Entry 1KL1 (X-ray diffraction, 1.93 A resolution); this record covers chain A.

== Chain A ==
Protein: Serine Hydroxymethyltransferase
Organism: Geobacillus stearothermophilus
Notes: EC 2.1.2.1
UniProtKB: Q7SIB6 (Q7SIB6_BACST); numbering as in UniProt (aligned over 1-419)
Chain sequence (419 residues; each row starts with the number of its first residue):
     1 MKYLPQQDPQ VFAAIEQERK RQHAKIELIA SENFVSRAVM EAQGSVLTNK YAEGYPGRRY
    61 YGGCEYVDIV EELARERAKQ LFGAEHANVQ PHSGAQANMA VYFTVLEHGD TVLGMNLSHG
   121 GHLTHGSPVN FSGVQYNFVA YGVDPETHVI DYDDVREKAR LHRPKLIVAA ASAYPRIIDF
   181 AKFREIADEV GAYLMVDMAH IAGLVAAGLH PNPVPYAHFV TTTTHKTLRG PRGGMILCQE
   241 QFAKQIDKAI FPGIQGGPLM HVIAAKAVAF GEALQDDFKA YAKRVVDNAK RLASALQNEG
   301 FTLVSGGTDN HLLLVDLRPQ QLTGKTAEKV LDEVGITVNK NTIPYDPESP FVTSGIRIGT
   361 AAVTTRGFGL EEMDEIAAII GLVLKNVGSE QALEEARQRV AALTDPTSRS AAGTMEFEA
Unresolved in the structure: 406-419
Ligand contacts:
  - glycine (GLY): Ser31, Tyr51, Glu53, Tyr61, His122, Ser172, His200, Lys226, Arg357
  - glycine / pyridoxal phosphate: Ser31, Tyr51, Glu53, Tyr61, Ser93, Gly94, Ala95, Asn98, His122, Thr124, His125, Ala171, Ser172, Asp197, Ala199, His200, Thr223, His225, Lys226, Gly256, Gly257, Arg357
  - pyridoxal phosphate (PLP): Tyr51, Ser93, Gly94, Ala95, Asn98, His122, Thr124, His125, Ala171, Ser172, Asp197, Ala199, His200, Thr223, His225, Lys226, Gly256, Gly257
What the authors report for this chain:
  - contacts within the chain: Thr223-Lys226 (hydrogen bond)

== In short ==
Ligands of chain A: pyridoxal phosphate, glycine and glycine / pyridoxal phosphate. From the paper: contacts
within the chain involving Thr223 and Lys226.
Chain A is Serine Hydroxymethyltransferase (Geobacillus stearothermophilus); the structure, Crystal Structure
of Serine Hydroxymethyltransferase Complexed with Glycine, was determined by X-ray diffraction (same
publication as 1KKJ, 1KKP and 1KL2).
